Entry 6D95 (X-ray diffraction, 1.85 A resolution); this record covers chains A and B of the 3 polymer chains in the assembly.

== Chain A ==
Name: Uncharacterized protein
Organism: Rhodobacter sphaeroides (strain ATCC 17025 / ATH 2.4.3)
Reference sequence: A4WYU7 (A4WYU7_RHOS5); residue numbers follow UniProt; this construct covers 20-777
Chain sequence (758 residues; each row starts with the number of its first residue):
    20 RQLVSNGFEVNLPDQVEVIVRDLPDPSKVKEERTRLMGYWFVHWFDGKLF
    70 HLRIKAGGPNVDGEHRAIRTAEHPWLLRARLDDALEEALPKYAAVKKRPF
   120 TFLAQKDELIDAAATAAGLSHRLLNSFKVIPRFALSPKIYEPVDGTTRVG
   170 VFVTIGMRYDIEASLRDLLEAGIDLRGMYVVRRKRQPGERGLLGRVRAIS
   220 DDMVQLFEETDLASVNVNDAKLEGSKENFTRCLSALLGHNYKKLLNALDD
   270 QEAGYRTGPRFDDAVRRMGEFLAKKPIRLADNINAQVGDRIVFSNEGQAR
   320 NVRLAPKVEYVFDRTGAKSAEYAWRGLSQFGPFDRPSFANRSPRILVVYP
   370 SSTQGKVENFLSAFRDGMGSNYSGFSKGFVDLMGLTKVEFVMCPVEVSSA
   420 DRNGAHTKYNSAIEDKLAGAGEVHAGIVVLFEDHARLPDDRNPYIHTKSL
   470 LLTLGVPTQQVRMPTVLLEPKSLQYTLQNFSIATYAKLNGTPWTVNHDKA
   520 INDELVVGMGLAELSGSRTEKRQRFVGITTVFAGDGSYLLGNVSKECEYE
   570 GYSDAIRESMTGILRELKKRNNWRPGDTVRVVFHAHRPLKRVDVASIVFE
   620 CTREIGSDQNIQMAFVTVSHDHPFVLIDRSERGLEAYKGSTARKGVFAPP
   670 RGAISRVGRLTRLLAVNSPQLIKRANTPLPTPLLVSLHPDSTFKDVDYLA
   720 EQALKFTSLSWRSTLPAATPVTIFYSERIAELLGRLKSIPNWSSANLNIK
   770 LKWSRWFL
UniProt features mapped onto this chain:
  - binding site (Mg(2+)): Leu-777
Ion coordination: Mg2+: Leu-777 (shared with U1(B), A3(B) of chain B)
From the paper describing this entry:
  - mutagenesis - G529D/A604R/H605D/E746D: unchanged catalytic activity on DNA targets
  - specificity-determining residues: Arg-754
  - mutagenesis - R754A (4- to 6-fold): decreased binding to 5'-U-gRNA
  - mutagenesis - Q689A: unchanged binding to tDNA

== Chain B ==
Molecule: 18-nt RNA strand
Sequence (18 nucleotides; numbered 1 to 18; the number before each row is that of its first residue):
     1 UUACUGCACAGGUGACGA
Ion coordination: Mg2+ site 1: U1, A3 (shared with Leu-777(A) of chain A); Mg2+ site 2 near C7 (its only coordinating residue here)

== Chain A / chain B interface ==
Residue-residue contacts (76; chain A residue first):
  Pro-43(A) / A18(B)  hydrogen bond to the sugar
  Pro-45(A) / G17(B)  base contact
  Pro-45(A) / A18(B)  base contact
  Trp-63(A) / G17(B)  base contact
  Trp-63(A) / A18(B)  sugar contact
  Asp-65(A) / G17(B)  sugar contact
  Asp-65(A) / A18(B)  sugar contact
  Gly-66(A) / A18(B)  sugar contact
  Arg-151(A) / C9(B)  salt bridge to the phosphate
  Gly-175(A) / A8(B)  phosphate contact
  Met-176(A) / A8(B)  hydrogen bond to the phosphate
  Met-176(A) / C9(B)  phosphate contact
  Arg-177(A) / C9(B)  phosphate contact
  Tyr-178(A) / A8(B)  phosphate contact
  Tyr-178(A) / C9(B)  hydrogen bond to the phosphate
  Arg-204(A) / G11(B)  salt bridge to the phosphate
  Arg-209(A) / G11(B)  phosphate contact
  Arg-209(A) / G12(B)  salt bridge to the phosphate
  Gly-210(A) / G11(B)  hydrogen bond to the phosphate
  Leu-211(A) / A10(B)  phosphate contact
  Leu-211(A) / G11(B)  hydrogen bond to the phosphate
  Glu-242(A) / C9(B)  hydrogen bond to the sugar
  Glu-242(A) / A10(B)  sugar contact
  Gly-243(A) / A8(B)  hydrogen bond to the sugar
  Gly-243(A) / C9(B)  sugar contact
  Ser-244(A) / A8(B)  sugar contact
  Ser-244(A) / C9(B)  sugar contact
  Lys-245(A) / A8(B)  sugar contact
  Arg-275(A) / C7(B)  hydrogen bond to the phosphate
  Arg-275(A) / A8(B)  salt bridge to the phosphate
  Leu-449(A) / U1(B)  base contact
  Ala-454(A) / U1(B)  hydrogen bond to the base
  Tyr-463(A) / U1(B)  stacking on the base
  Lys-467(A) / U1(B)  salt bridge to the phosphate
  Thr-477(A) / U1(B)  phosphate contact
  Gln-478(A) / U1(B)  hydrogen bond to the phosphate
  Gln-478(A) / U2(B)  phosphate contact
  Gln-479(A) / U1(B)  hydrogen bond to the phosphate
  Gln-479(A) / U2(B)  sugar contact
  Val-480(A) / U1(B)  phosphate contact
  Val-480(A) / U2(B)  phosphate contact
  Arg-481(A) / U1(B)  hydrogen bond to the sugar
  Arg-481(A) / U2(B)  salt bridge to the phosphate
  Thr-484(A) / U2(B)  hydrogen bond to the phosphate
  Thr-495(A) / U2(B)  hydrogen bond to the base
  Asn-498(A) / U2(B)  hydrogen bond to the base
  Asn-498(A) / A3(B)  sugar contact
  Phe-499(A) / U2(B)  hydrogen bond to the sugar
  Lys-506(A) / U1(B)  salt bridge to the phosphate
  Arg-537(A) / A10(B)  hydrogen bond to the sugar
  Arg-543(A) / U13(B)  hydrogen bond to the sugar
  Arg-543(A) / G14(B)  salt bridge to the phosphate
  Arg-606(A) / U13(B)  hydrogen bond to the sugar
  Arg-606(A) / G14(B)  hydrogen bond to the sugar
  Pro-607(A) / A15(B)  sugar contact
  Lys-609(A) / A15(B)  salt bridge to the phosphate
  Lys-609(A) / C16(B)  phosphate contact
  Arg-610(A) / C16(B)  hydrogen bond to the phosphate
  Arg-610(A) / G17(B)  salt bridge to the phosphate
  Asn-686(A) / U5(B)  sugar contact
  Asn-686(A) / G6(B)  hydrogen bond to the phosphate
  Lys-692(A) / C4(B)  hydrogen bond to the sugar
  Lys-692(A) / U5(B)  sugar contact
  Arg-731(A) / A3(B)  salt bridge to the phosphate
  Arg-731(A) / C4(B)  salt bridge to the phosphate
  Ser-732(A) / A3(B)  hydrogen bond to the sugar
  Ser-732(A) / C4(B)  sugar contact
  Leu-734(A) / C4(B)  sugar contact
  Pro-735(A) / C4(B)  phosphate contact
  Pro-735(A) / U5(B)  phosphate contact
  Ala-736(A) / U5(B)  phosphate contact
  Ala-737(A) / U5(B)  hydrogen bond to the phosphate
  Phe-743(A) / C4(B)  phosphate contact
  Arg-754(A) / U1(B)  hydrogen bond to the base
  Leu-777(A) / U1(B)  phosphate contact
  Leu-777(A) / A3(B)  phosphate contact
Interface residues without a listed pair, chain A (58 interface residues in all): Val-200, Asn-461, Tyr-494, Glu-532, Tyr-568, Tyr-571, Leu-608, Thr-696

== In short ==
58 residues of chain A face 18 of chain B across their interface; the contacts include 26 hydrogen bonds, 12
salt bridges and 1 aromatic stacking contact. Polar pairs include Ala-454(A)/U1(B), Thr-495(A)/U2(B) and
Asn-498(A)/U2(B). The paper reports that R754A of chain A reduces binding to 5'-U-gRNA; the specificity
determinant Arg-754(A); 3 substitutions were tested in all.
Chain A is Uncharacterized protein (Rhodobacter sphaeroides (strain ATCC 17025 / ATH 2.4.3)) and chain B is an
18-nt RNA strand; the structure, Ternary RsAgo Complex with Guide RNA Paired and Target DNA containing A8-A8'
Non-Canonical Pair, was determined by X-ray diffraction together with 6D8A, 6D8F, 6D8P, 6D92, 6D9K and 6D9L
from the same study.
